9IUP - chains A and B; structure by electron microscopy, 3.30 A resolution.

Chain A:
Protein: Processed angiotensin-converting enzyme 2
Organism: Homo sapiens
UniProtKB: Q9BYF1 (ACE2_HUMAN); residues 19-612 here = UniProt positions 19-612
Sequence (594 residues; each row starts with the number of its first residue):
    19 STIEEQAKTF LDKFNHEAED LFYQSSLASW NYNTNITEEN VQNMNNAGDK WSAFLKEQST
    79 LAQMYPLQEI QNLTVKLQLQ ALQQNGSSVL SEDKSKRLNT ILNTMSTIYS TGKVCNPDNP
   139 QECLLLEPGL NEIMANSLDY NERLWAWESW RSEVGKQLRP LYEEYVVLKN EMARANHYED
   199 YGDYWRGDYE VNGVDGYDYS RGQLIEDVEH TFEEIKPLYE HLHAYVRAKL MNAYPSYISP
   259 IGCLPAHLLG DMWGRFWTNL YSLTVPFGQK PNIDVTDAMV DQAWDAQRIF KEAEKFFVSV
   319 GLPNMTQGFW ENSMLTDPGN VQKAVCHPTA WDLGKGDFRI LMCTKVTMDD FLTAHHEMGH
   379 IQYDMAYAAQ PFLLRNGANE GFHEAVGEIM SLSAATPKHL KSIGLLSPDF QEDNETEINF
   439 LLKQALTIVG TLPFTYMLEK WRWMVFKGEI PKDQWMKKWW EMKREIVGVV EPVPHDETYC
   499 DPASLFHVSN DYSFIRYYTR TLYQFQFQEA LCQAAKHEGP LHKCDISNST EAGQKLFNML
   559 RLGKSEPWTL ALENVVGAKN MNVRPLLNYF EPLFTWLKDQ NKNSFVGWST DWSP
UniProt features mapped onto this chain:
  - region (Interaction with SARS-CoV spike glycoprotein): Asp30 to Tyr41, Met82 to Pro84, Lys353 to Arg357
  - active site: Glu375 (Proton acceptor), His505 (Proton donor)
  - binding site (chloride): Arg169, Trp477, Lys481
  - binding site (substrate): Arg273, His345, Pro346, Tyr515
  - binding site (Zn(2+)): His374, His378, Glu402
  - glycosylation (N-linked (GlcNAc...) asparagine): Asn53, Asn90, Asn103, Asn322, Asn432, Asn546
Disulfides: Cys133-Cys141, Cys344-Cys361, Cys530-Cys542

Chain B:
Protein: Spike protein S1
Organism: Severe acute respiratory syndrome coronavirus 2
UniProtKB: P0DTC2 (SPIKE_SARS2); residue numbers follow UniProt; this construct covers 334-482, 484-527
Sequence (193 residues; row label = number of the first residue in the row; note: 1 number in that range is skipped by the numbering (no residue carries it; nothing is unmodelled there)):
   334 NLCPFHEVFN ATRFASVYAW NRTRISNCVA DYSVLYNFAP FFAFKCYGVS PTKLNDLCFT
   394 NVYADSFVIK GNEVSQIAPG QTGNIADYNY KLPDDFTGCV IAWNSNKLDS KHSGNYDYWY
   454 RSLRKSKLKP FERDISTEIY QAGNKPCKG
   484 KGPNCYFPLE SYGFRPTYGV GHQPYRVVVL SFELLHAPAT VCGP
Sequence notes: conflict His339 (Gly in P0DTC2), Phe371 (Ser in P0DTC2), Pro373 (Ser in P0DTC2), Phe375 (Ser in P0DTC2), Ala376 (Thr in P0DTC2), Asn405 (Asp in P0DTC2), Ser408 (Arg in P0DTC2), Asn417 (Lys in P0DTC2), Lys440 (Asn in P0DTC2), Ser446 (Gly in P0DTC2), Leu456 (Phe in P0DTC2), Lys460 (Asn in P0DTC2), Asn477 (Ser in P0DTC2), Lys478 (Thr in P0DTC2), Lys484 (Glu in P0DTC2), Pro486 (Phe in P0DTC2), Arg498 (Gln in P0DTC2), Tyr501 (Asn in P0DTC2), His505 (Tyr in P0DTC2); variant Thr356 (Lys in P0DTC2), Lys403 (Arg in P0DTC2), His445 (Val in P0DTC2), Asp450 (Asn in P0DTC2), Trp452 (Leu in P0DTC2), Ser455 (Leu in P0DTC2), Lys481 (Asn in P0DTC2), Glu493 (Gln in P0DTC2)
UniProt features mapped onto this chain:
  - glycosylation: Asn343 (N-linked (GlcNAc...) (complex) asparagine)
Disulfides: Cys336-Cys361, Cys379-Cys432, Cys391-Cys525, Cys480-Cys488
Covalently attached groups: N-acetylglucosamine (NAG) linked to Asn343, Asn354

Interface between chain A and chain B:
Contacting residue pairs - 32 pairs, chain A then chain B:
  Ser19(A) - Ala475(B)
  Ser19(A) - Asn477(B)  hydrogen bond (backbone-side chain)
  Gln24(A) - Ala475(B)
  Gln24(A) - Gly476(B)
  Gln24(A) - Asn487(B)  hydrogen bond
  Thr27(A) - Leu456(B)
  Thr27(A) - Tyr489(B)
  Phe28(A) - Tyr489(B)
  Lys31(A) - Ser455(B)
  Lys31(A) - Leu456(B)
  Lys31(A) - Phe490(B)  hydrogen bond (side chain-backbone)
  Lys31(A) - Glu493(B)  salt bridge
  His34(A) - Glu493(B)  salt bridge
  His34(A) - Ser494(B)  hydrogen bond (side chain-backbone)
  Asp38(A) - Tyr449(B)  hydrogen bond
  Asp38(A) - Arg498(B)  salt bridge
  Tyr41(A) - Arg498(B)
  Tyr41(A) - Thr500(B)  hydrogen bond
  Tyr41(A) - Tyr501(B)
  Gln42(A) - Tyr449(B)  hydrogen bond
  Gln42(A) - Arg498(B)  hydrogen bond
  Met82(A) - Pro486(B)  hydrophobic
  Met82(A) - Asn487(B)
  Tyr83(A) - Asn487(B)  hydrogen bond
  Tyr83(A) - Tyr489(B)  hydrogen bond
  Asn330(A) - Thr500(B)
  Lys353(A) - Tyr501(B)
  Lys353(A) - Gly502(B)
  Lys353(A) - His505(B)
  Gly354(A) - Gly502(B)  hydrogen bond (backbone-backbone)
  Asp355(A) - Thr500(B)
  Arg357(A) - Thr500(B)
Also at the interface, not in a pair above, chain A (17 interface residues in all): Glu37
Also at the interface, not in a pair above, chain B (20 interface residues in all): Tyr473, Pro491, Gly496
The authors on this interface:
  - pairs named by the authors: Tyr41(A)-Thr500(B) (hydrogen bond), Tyr449(B)-Asp38(A) (hydrogen bond), Tyr449(B)-Gln42(A) (hydrogen bond), Asn487(B)-Tyr83(A) (hydrogen bond), Asn487(B)-Gln24(A) (hydrogen bond), Glu493(B)-His34(A) (salt bridge), Glu493(B)-Lys31(A) (salt bridge), Arg498(B)-Asp38(A) (hydrogen bond), Arg498(B)-Gln42(A) (hydrogen bond)
  - interface residues, chain A: Met82(A), Tyr83(A)
  - interface residues, chain B: Tyr449(B), Pro486(B), Asn487(B), Tyr489(B), Arg498(B), Thr500(B)

Overview:
The interface between chain A and chain B involves 17 residues on one side and 20 on the other, with 11
hydrogen bonds and 3 salt bridges. Polar pairs include Lys31(A)-Glu493(B), His34(A)-Glu493(B) and
Asp38(A)-Arg498(B). The authors report hydrogen bonds between Tyr41(A) and Thr500(B), Tyr449(B) and Asp38(A)
and Tyr449(B) and Gln42(A) among others; salt bridges between Glu493(B) and His34(A) and Glu493(B) and
Lys31(A). The paper reports interface residues Met82(A), Tyr83(A) and Tyr449(B) among others.
Chain A is Processed angiotensin-converting enzyme 2 (Homo sapiens) and chain B is Spike protein S1 (Severe
acute respiratory syndrome coronavirus 2); the structure, KP.3 RBD in complex with ACE2, was determined by
electron microscopy together with 9IUQ and 9IUU from the same study.
